Entry 1S1Z (X-ray diffraction, 1.60 A resolution); this record covers chain A.

# Chain A
Protein: Photoactive Yellow Protein
Organism: Halorhodospira halophila
Reference sequence: P16113 (PYP_ECTHA); residue numbers follow UniProt; this construct covers 1-125
Sequence (125 residues; numbered 1 to 125; the number before each row is that of its first residue):
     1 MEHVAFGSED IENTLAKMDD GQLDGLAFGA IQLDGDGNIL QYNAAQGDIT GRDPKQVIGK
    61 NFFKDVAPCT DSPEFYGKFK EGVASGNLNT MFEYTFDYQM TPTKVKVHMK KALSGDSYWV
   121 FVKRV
Covalently attached groups: 4'-hydroxycinnamic acid (HC4) linked to C69
Construct notes: engineered mutation Q46 (Glu in P16113)
Residues lining bound ligands: 4'-hydroxycinnamic acid (HC4): I31, Y42, Q46, T50, R52, F62, V66, A67, P68, T70, F96, D97, Y98
Curated features (UniProtKB/Swiss-Prot):
  - modified residue: C69 (S-(4-hydroxycinnamyl)cysteine)
From the paper describing this entry:
  - binding site for 4'-hydroxycinnamic acid: Y42
  - conformationally variable residues (side-chain flip): Y42, T50, R52, F96

# Overview
Covalently linked 4'-hydroxycinnamic acid: at C69. From the paper: a binding site for 4'-hydroxycinnamic acid
at Y42; conformational variability at Y42, T50 and R52 among others.
Chain A is Photoactive Yellow Protein (Halorhodospira halophila); the structure, Photoactivated chromophore
conformation in Photoactive Yellow Protein (E46Q mutant) from 10 to 500 nanoseconds, was determined by X-ray
diffraction (same publication as 1S1Y).
